Entry 2IHW (X-ray diffraction, 2.70 A resolution); this record covers chains A and F of the 8 polymer chains in the assembly.

Chain A (and F):
Molecule: Lipoamide acyltransferase component of branched-chain alpha-keto acid dehydrogenase complex
From: Bos taurus
Notes: EC 2.3.1.168; fragment: core (catalytic) domain; chain F of this document is another copy of the same molecule, construct and numbering; everything in this record applies to it too
UniProtKB: P11181 (ODB2_BOVIN); residues 162-421 here correspond to UniProt positions 223-482 (UniProt number = residue number + 61)
Sequence (262 residues; each row starts with the number of its first residue):
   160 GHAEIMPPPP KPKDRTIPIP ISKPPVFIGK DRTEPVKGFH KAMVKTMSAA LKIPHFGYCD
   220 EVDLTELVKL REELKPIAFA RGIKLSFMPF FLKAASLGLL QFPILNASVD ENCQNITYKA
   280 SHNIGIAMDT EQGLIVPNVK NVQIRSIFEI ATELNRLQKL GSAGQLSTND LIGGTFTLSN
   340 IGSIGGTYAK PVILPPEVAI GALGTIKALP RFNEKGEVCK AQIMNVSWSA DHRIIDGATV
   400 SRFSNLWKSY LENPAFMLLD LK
Unresolved in the structure: 160-187
Differences from the reference sequence: cloning artifact (160-161)
Swiss-Prot annotation at these positions:
  - active site: His391, Asp395
  - binding site (CoA): Arg230, Ser245, Asp288, Gln317, Ser338, Asn339, Ser342, Gly363, Ile365
  - modified residue: Lys182 (N6-acetyllysine), Lys189 (N6-acetyllysine), Lys200 (N6-succinyllysine), Lys228 (N6-acetyllysine), Lys234 (N6-acetyllysine), Lys243 (N6-acetyllysine), Lys374 (N6-acetyllysine), Lys379 (N6-acetyllysine)
Reported in the primary citation:
  - self-association interface (contacts with another copy of this molecule); pairs are residue here / residue on that copy: Leu233-Leu418 (hydrophobic contact), Ile236-Leu418 (hydrophobic contact), Lys252-Lys421 (hydrogen bond), Phe307-Leu418 (hydrophobic contact), Lys421-Lys421 (hydrogen bond), Leu418
  - disease-associated variants - R230G: decreased catalytic activity
  - catalytic residues: Ser338, His391 (citing earlier work)
  - mutagenesis - H391A: abolished catalytic activity
  - mutagenesis - L293A (Kd=6 uM), H391A (Kd=12 uM): increased binding to dihydrolipoamide
  - mutagenesis - D288A: abolished binding to Dihydrolipoamide
  - mutagenesis - L293A: decreased catalytic activity

Interface between chain A and chain F:
Residue-residue contacts (46; chain A residue first):
  Leu229(A) - Ala414(F)  hydrophobic
  Glu232(A) - Phe415(F)
  Leu233(A) - Phe415(F)  hydrophobic
  Leu233(A) - Leu418(F)  hydrophobic
  Arg240(A) - Leu418(F)
  Arg240(A) - Asp419(F)  salt bridge
  Lys252(A) - Lys421(F)  hydrogen bond (side chain-backbone)
  Gln302(A) - Lys421(F)
  Ile303(A) - Lys421(F)
  Arg304(A) - Lys421(F)
  Ser305(A) - Leu418(F)
  Ser305(A) - Asp419(F)
  Ser305(A) - Leu420(F)
  Ser305(A) - Lys421(F)
  Ile306(A) - Leu418(F)
  Phe307(A) - Leu418(F)  hydrogen bond (backbone-backbone)
  Phe307(A) - Asp419(F)
  Glu308(A) - Lys421(F)  salt bridge
  Pro413(A) - Leu417(F)
  Ala414(A) - Leu229(F)  hydrophobic
  Phe415(A) - Ile236(F)  hydrophobic
  Leu417(A) - Ile306(F)
  Leu417(A) - Pro413(F)
  Leu417(A) - Met416(F)  hydrophobic
  Leu417(A) - Leu420(F)  hydrophobic
  Leu418(A) - Leu233(F)  hydrophobic
  Leu418(A) - Ile236(F)  hydrophobic
  Leu418(A) - Arg240(F)
  Leu418(A) - Ser305(F)
  Leu418(A) - Ile306(F)
  Leu418(A) - Phe307(F)  hydrogen bond (backbone-backbone)
  Asp419(A) - Arg240(F)  salt bridge
  Asp419(A) - Ser305(F)
  Asp419(A) - Phe307(F)
  Leu420(A) - Ser305(F)
  Leu420(A) - Leu417(F)  hydrophobic
  Leu420(A) - Leu420(F)  hydrophobic
  Leu420(A) - Lys421(F)
  Lys421(A) - Lys252(F)  hydrogen bond (backbone-side chain)
  Lys421(A) - Gln302(F)
  Lys421(A) - Ile303(F)
  Lys421(A) - Arg304(F)
  Lys421(A) - Ser305(F)
  Lys421(A) - Glu308(F)  salt bridge
  Lys421(A) - Leu420(F)
  Lys421(A) - Lys421(F)  hydrogen bond (backbone-backbone)
Other interface residues (no listed pair), chain A (22 interface residues in all): Ile236, Met416
Other interface residues (no listed pair), chain F (22 interface residues in all): Glu232
From the paper, about this interface:
  - pairs named by the authors: Lys252(A)-Lys421(F) (hydrogen bond)

In short:
The chain A/chain F interface involves 22 residues from each chain; the contacts include 5 hydrogen bonds and
4 salt bridges. Among the polar pairs are Arg240(A)-Asp419(F), Glu308(A)-Lys421(F) and Lys252(A)-Lys421(F).
The paper describes a hydrogen bond between Lys252(A) and Lys421(F). From the paper: catalytic residues
Ser338(A) and His391(A); R230G and L293A of chain A reduce catalytic activity; 4 substitutions were tested in
all.
Chain A and chain F are both Lipoamide acyltransferase component of branched-chain alpha-keto acid
dehydrogenase complex (Bos taurus); the structure, Crystal structure of a cubic core of the dihydrolipoamide
acyltransferase (E2b) component in the branched-chain alpha-ketoacid ..., was determined by X-ray diffraction
(same publication as 2II3, 2II4 and 2II5).
